3AAW - chains A and C of the 4 polymer chains in the assembly; structure by X-ray diffraction, 2.50 A resolution.

== Chain A (and C) ==
Name: Aspartokinase
Source organism: Corynebacterium glutamicum
Notes: EC 2.7.2.4; chain C of this document is another copy of the same molecule, construct and numbering; everything in this record applies to it too
UniProt: P26512 (AK_CORGL); residue numbers follow UniProt; this construct covers 1-421
Chain sequence (421 residues; numbered 1 to 421; the number before each row is that of its first residue):
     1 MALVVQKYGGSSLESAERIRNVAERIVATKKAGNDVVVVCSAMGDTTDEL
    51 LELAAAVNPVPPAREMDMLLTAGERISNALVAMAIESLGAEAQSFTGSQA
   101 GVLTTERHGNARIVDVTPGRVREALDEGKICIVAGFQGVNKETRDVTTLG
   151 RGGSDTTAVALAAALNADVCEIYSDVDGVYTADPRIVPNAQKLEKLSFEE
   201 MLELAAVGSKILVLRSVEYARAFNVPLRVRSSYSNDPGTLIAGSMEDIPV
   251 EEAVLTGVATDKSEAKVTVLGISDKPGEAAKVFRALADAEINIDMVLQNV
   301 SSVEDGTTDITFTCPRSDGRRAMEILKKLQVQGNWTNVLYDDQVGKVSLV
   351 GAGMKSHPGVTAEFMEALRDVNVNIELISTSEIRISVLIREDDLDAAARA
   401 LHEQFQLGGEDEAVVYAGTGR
Disordered / not traced: 1, 97-115, 137-138, 410-421 (chain C: 100-114, 142-143, 410-421)
Small-molecule neighbours:
  - lysine (LYS): Met354, Lys355, His357, Pro358, Gly359, Val360, Thr361, Thr380, Ser381, Glu382, Arg384, Ile385
  - threonine (THR), molecule 1: Ile272, Ser273, Asp274, Lys275, Pro276, Gly277, Glu278, Ala279, Ala280, Gln298, Thr308, Ile310
  - threonine (THR), molecule 2: Val373, Asn374, Ile375
Curated features (UniProtKB/Swiss-Prot):
  - binding site (ATP): Lys7 to Gly10, Ser41, Ser174, Asp175, Tyr180 to Arg185, Lys210
  - binding site (substrate): Arg25 to Lys30, Asp45 to Glu49, Glu74, Leu125, Asp126, Arg151 to Ser154, Asp274 to Ala279, Asn292 to Asp294, Gln298, Val360, Thr361, Asn374, Ile375, Ser381, Glu382
  - site (Contribution to the catalysis): Lys7, Glu74
  - mutagenesis: Gly277 (G277A: Change in the inhibitory profile upon addition of threonine), Ala279 (A279V: Absence of inhibition upon addition of threonine and lysine or lysine alone), Gln298 (Q298A: Change in the inhibitory profile and absence of dimerization upon addition of threonine), Ser301 (S301F: Absence of inhibition upon addition of threonine and lysine or lysine alone; S301Y: Feedback-resistant and enhanced expression of the asd gene), Val360 (V360A: Change in the inhibitory profile and shows an different oligomer state upon addition of threonine), Thr361 (T361A: Change in the inhibitory profile and absence of dimerization upon addition of threonine), Glu363 (E363A: Change in the inhibitory profile and absence of dimerization upon addition of threonine), Phe364 (F364A: Change in the inhibitory profile and shows an different oligomer state upon addition of threonine)
Reported in the primary citation:
  - binding site for threonine: Asp274, Pro276 to Gly277, Gln298
  - binding site for lysine: Ser41, Ser154, Met354 to Thr361, Ser381, Glu382, Ile385
  - self-association interface (contacts with another copy of this molecule): Ala63 to Ser87
  - contacts within the chain: Glu74-Arg151 (salt bridge), Thr181-Gly257, Ala182-Val258, Asp274-Ser301 (hydrogen bond)
  - mutagenesis - D294A: unchanged catalytic activity on lysine

== Chain A / chain C interface ==
Contacting residue pairs - 55 pairs, chain A then chain C:
  Ala16(A) with Ala56(C), hydrophobic; Val57(C), hydrophobic
  Ile19(A) with Val57(C), hydrophobic
  Arg20(A) with Ala56(C); Val57(C), hydrogen bond (side chain-backbone)
  Met43(A) with Leu53(C), hydrophobic
  Leu53(A) with Met43(C), hydrophobic
  Ala54(A) with Met83(C), hydrophobic
  Ala56(A) with Ala16(C), hydrophobic; Arg20(C)
  Val57(A) with Ala16(C), hydrophobic; Ile19(C), hydrophobic; Arg20(C), hydrogen bond (backbone-side chain); Leu80(C); Met83(C), hydrophobic; Ala84(C)
  Asn58(A) with Met83(C), hydrogen bond (side chain-backbone); Ser87(C)
  Pro61(A) with Met83(C), hydrophobic
  Arg64(A) with Glu86(C), salt bridge; Ala92(C), hydrogen bond (side chain-backbone)
  Glu65(A) with Ala79(C); Ala82(C); Met83(C)
  Met66(A) with Met83(C)
  Met68(A) with Arg75(C), hydrogen bond (backbone-side chain); Ser94(C)
  Leu69(A) with Ile76(C), hydrophobic; Ala79(C); Leu80(C), hydrophobic
  Ala72(A) with Ala72(C); Arg75(C); Ile76(C), hydrophobic
  Arg75(A) with Met68(C); Ala72(C); Arg75(C)
  Ile76(A) with Leu69(C); Ala72(C), hydrophobic
  Ala79(A) with Glu65(C); Leu69(C)
  Leu80(A) with Val57(C); Leu69(C), hydrophobic
  Ala82(A) with Glu65(C)
  Met83(A) with Ala54(C), hydrophobic; Val57(C), hydrophobic; Asn58(C), hydrogen bond (backbone-side chain); Pro61(C), hydrophobic; Glu65(C); Met66(C)
  Ala84(A) with Val57(C)
  Ser87(A) with Val57(C); Asn58(C)
  Ala92(A) with Arg64(C), hydrogen bond (backbone-side chain)
  Gln93(A) with Arg64(C)
  Ser94(A) with Met68(C)
Other interface residues (no listed pair), chain A (31 interface residues in all): Leu50, Pro62, Thr71, Glu86
Other interface residues (no listed pair), chain C (29 interface residues in all): Pro62, Gln93

== Summary ==
31 residues of chain A face 29 of chain C across their interface; the contacts include 7 hydrogen bonds and 1
salt bridge. Among the polar pairs are Arg64(A)-Glu86(C), Arg20(A)-Val57(C) and Asn58(A)-Met83(C). The paper
reports a binding site for lysine at Ser41(A), Ser154(A) and Met354(A) among others; D294A of chain A leaves
catalytic activity on lysine unchanged.
Chain A and chain C are both Aspartokinase (Corynebacterium glutamicum); the structure, Crystal structure of
aspartate kinase from Corynebacterium glutamicum in complex with lysine and threonine, was determined by X-ray
diffraction, deposited together with 3AB2 and 3AB4.
